PDB entry 8CXM | electron microscopy, 3.21 A resolution | chains D and d of the 55 polymer chains in the assembly

== Chain D (and d) ==
Molecule: Flagellin
From: Escherichia coli K-12
Notes: chain d of this document is another copy of the same molecule, construct and numbering; everything in this record applies to it too
UniProtKB: P04949 (FLIC_ECOLI); residue numbers follow UniProt; this construct covers 1-498
Amino-acid sequence (498 residues; each row starts with the number of its first residue):
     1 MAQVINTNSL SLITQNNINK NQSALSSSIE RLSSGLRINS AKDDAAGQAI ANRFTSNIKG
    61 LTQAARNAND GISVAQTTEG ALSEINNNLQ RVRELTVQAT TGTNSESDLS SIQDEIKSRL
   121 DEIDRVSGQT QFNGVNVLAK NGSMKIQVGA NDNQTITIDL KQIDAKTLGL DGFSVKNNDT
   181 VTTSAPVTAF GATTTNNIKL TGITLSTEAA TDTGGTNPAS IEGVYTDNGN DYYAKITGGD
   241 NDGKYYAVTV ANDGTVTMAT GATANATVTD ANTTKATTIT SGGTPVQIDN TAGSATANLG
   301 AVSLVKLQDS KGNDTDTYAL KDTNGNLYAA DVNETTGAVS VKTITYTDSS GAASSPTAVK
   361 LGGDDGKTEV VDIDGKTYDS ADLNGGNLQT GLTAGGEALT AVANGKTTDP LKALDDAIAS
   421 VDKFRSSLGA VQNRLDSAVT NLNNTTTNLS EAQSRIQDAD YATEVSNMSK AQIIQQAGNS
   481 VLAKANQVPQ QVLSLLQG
Disordered / not traced: 1-2, 178-406

== How chain D and chain d interact ==
Contacting residue pairs (11):
  D43(D) - R91(d)
  D44(D) - R91(d)  salt bridge
  D44(D) - Q98(d)
  D44(D) - E115(d)
  A46(D) - Q98(d)
  A46(D) - I112(d)  hydrophobic
  I50(D) - N104(d)
  I50(D) - D108(d)
  R53(D) - S105(d)  hydrogen bond
  R53(D) - S107(d)  hydrogen bond
  R53(D) - D108(d)  salt bridge
Interface residues without a listed pair, chain d (9 interface residues in all): L95

== Overview ==
The interface between chain D and chain d involves 5 residues on one side and 9 on the other, with 2 hydrogen
bonds and 2 salt bridges. Polar contacts include D44(D)-R91(d), R53(D)-D108(d) and R53(D)-S105(d).
Both chains are Flagellin (Escherichia coli K-12). Entry 8CXM (Cryo-EM structure of the supercoiled E. coli
K12 flagellar filament core, Normal waveform) was determined by electron microscopy together with 8CVI, 8CWM
and 8CYE from the same study.
